6ZVY - chain A; structure by X-ray diffraction, 1.40 A resolution.

== Chain A ==
Name: Haloalkane dehalogenase
From: Rhodococcus sp
Notes: EC 3.8.1.5
UniProtKB: P0A3G3 (DHAA_RHOSO); residues 4-293 here = UniProt positions 4-293
Chain sequence (293 residues; each row starts with the number of its first residue):
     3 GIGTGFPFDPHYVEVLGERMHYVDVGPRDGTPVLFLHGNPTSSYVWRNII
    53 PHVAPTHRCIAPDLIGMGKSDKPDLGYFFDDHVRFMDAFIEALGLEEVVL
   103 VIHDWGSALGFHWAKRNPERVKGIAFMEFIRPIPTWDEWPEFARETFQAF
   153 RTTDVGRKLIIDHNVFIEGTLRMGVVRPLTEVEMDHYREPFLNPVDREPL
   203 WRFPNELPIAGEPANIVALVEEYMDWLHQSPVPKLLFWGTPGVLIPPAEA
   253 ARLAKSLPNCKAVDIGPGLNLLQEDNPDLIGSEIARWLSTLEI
Sequence notes: expression tag (3, 294-295); engineered mutation V47 (Leu in P0A3G3), T58 (Ser in P0A3G3), G78 (Asp in P0A3G3), F87 (Tyr in P0A3G3), M88 (Leu in P0A3G3), F128 (Cys in P0A3G3), T155 (Ala in P0A3G3), K160 (Glu in P0A3G3), H165 (Gln in P0A3G3), V167 (Ala in P0A3G3), T172 (Ala in P0A3G3), R174 (Pro in P0A3G3), M175 (Lys in P0A3G3), G176 (Cys in P0A3G3), N195 (Lys in P0A3G3), E224 (Ala in P0A3G3), D227 (Asn in P0A3G3), K257 (Glu in P0A3G3), A264 (Thr in P0A3G3), N272 (His in P0A3G3), L273 (Tyr in P0A3G3), S291 (Pro in P0A3G3), T292 (Ala in P0A3G3)
Glycans and other covalent adducts: compound OEH linked to D106
Small-molecule neighbours: OEH ([9-[2-carboxy-5-[2-[2-(6-chloranylhexoxy)ethoxy]ethylcarbamoyl]phenyl]-6-(dimethylamino)xanthen-3-ylidene]-dimethyl-azanium): N41, W107, I132, F144, A145, T148, F149, F152, L161, H165, V167, F168, E170, G171, T172, R174, M175, G176, L209, V245, L246, N272
Swiss-Prot annotation at these positions:
  - active site: D106 (Nucleophile), E130 (Proton donor)

== Overview ==
Compound OEH is covalently linked to D106. UniProt lists active-site residues D106 and E130.
Chain A is Haloalkane dehalogenase (Rhodococcus sp); the structure, X-ray structure of the haloalkane
dehalogenase HALOTAG7-Q165H-P174R labeled with a chloroalkane-tetramethylrhodamine fluorophore substrate, was
determined by X-ray diffraction together with 7PCW and 7PCX from the same study.
